Entry 4GWM (X-ray diffraction, 1.85 A resolution); this record covers chains A and B.

[Chain A (and B)]
Protein: Meprin A subunit beta
Source organism: Homo sapiens
Notes: EC 3.4.24.63; fragment: Promeprin beta ectomoiety; chain B of this document is another copy of the same molecule, construct and numbering; everything in this record applies to it too
UniProtKB: Q16820 (MEP1B_HUMAN); numbering as in UniProt (aligned over 23-614)
Chain sequence (592 residues; row label = number of the first residue in the row):
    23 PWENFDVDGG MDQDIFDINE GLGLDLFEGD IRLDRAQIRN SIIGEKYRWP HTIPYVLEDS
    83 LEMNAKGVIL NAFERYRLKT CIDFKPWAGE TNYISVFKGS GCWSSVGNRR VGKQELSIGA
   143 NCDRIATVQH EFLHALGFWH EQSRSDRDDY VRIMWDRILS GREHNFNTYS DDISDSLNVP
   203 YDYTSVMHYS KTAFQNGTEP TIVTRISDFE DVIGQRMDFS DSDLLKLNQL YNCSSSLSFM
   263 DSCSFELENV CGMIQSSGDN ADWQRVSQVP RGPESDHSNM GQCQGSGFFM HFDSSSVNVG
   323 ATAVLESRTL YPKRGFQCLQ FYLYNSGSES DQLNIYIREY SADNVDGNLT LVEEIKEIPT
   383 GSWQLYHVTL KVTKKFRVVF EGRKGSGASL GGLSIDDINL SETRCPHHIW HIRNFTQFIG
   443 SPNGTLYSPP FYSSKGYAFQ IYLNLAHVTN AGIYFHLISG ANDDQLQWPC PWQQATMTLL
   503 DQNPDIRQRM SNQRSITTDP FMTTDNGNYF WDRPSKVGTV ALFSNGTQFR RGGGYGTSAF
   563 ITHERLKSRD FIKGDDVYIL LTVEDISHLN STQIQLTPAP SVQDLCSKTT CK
Not modelled in the structure: 23-24, 194-199, 302-307, 598-614 (chain B: 191-198, 278-281, 302-306, 594-614)
Construct notes: engineered mutation P23 (Thr in Q16820), W24 (Pro in Q16820)
UniProt features mapped onto this chain:
  - region: Q595 to L607 (Required for proteolytic processing)
  - active site: E153
  - binding site (Zn(2+)): H152, H156, H162
  - site: R238 (Mediates preference for acidic residues at subsite P1')
  - glycosylation: N218 (N-linked (GlcNAc...) asparagine), N254 (N-linked (GlcNAc...) asparagine), N370 (N-linked (GlcNAc...) asparagine), N421 (N-linked (GlcNAc...) asparagine), N436 (N-linked (GlcNAc...) asparagine), N445 (N-linked (GlcNAc...) asparagine), N547 (N-linked (GlcNAc...) asparagine), N592 (N-linked (GlcNAc...) asparagine), S593 (O-linked (GalNAc...) serine), T594 (O-linked (GalNAc...) threonine), T599 (O-linked (GalNAc...) threonine), S603 (O-linked (GalNAc...) serine)
  - mutagenesis: E153 (E153A: Complete loss of activity), K248 (K248Y: Decreased activity toward gastrin), Q595 to L607 (Abolishes secretion)
Disulfides: C103-C255, C124-C144, C340-C427
Glycans and other covalent adducts: N-acetylglucosamine (NAG) linked to N218, N254, N436; glycan linked to N370, N445, N547
Metal / ion sites: Zn2+: D52, H152, H156, H162; Na+: S266, E268, D298, S300, F310, D418
What the authors report for this chain:
  - contacts within the chain: F27-Y557 (hydrophobic contact), F27-F532 (hydrophobic contact), F27-M524 (hydrophobic contact), D28-S560, V29-Y557, V29-R516, D30-R516, D30-R146 (salt bridge), D34-R146, F49-N62, R54-E137 (salt bridge), D56-R131 (salt bridge), E50-N62, N62-S165, N62-W161, E163-K248 (salt bridge), E42-R184, N62-Y191, D36-R238 (salt bridge), C265-C273, C340-C427
  - Zn2+ coordination: D52, H152, H162
  - conformationally variable residues (order/disorder transition): D194 to S198, M302 to Q306
  - Na+ coordination: S266, E268, D298, S300, F310, D418
  - post-translational modification sites: N218, N254, N370, N436, N445, N547, N592
  - specificity-determining residues: R146, R184, R238, R516 (proposed by the authors, not directly observed)

[Chain A / chain B interface]
Residue-residue contacts (37; chain A residue first):
  D168(A) - R399(B)
  D171(A) - I276(B)
  D171(A) - R399(B)  salt bridge
  Y172(A) - G274(B)  hydrogen bond (side chain-backbone)
  Y172(A) - I276(B)
  Y172(A) - R330(B)
  N200(A) - R330(B)  hydrogen bond (backbone-side chain)
  N200(A) - Y333(B)
  P202(A) - C273(B)
  P202(A) - G274(B)
  P202(A) - R330(B)
  I228(A) - E270(B)
  I228(A) - N271(B)
  D230(A) - E270(B)
  F231(A) - E270(B)
  F231(A) - N271(B)
  Q251(A) - S256(B)  hydrogen bond (side chain-backbone)
  N254(A) - N254(B)
  S256(A) - L199(B)
  S256(A) - Q251(B)
  S257(A) - L199(B)
  E270(A) - D230(B)
  E270(A) - F231(B)
  N271(A) - P202(B)
  N271(A) - Y203(B)
  N271(A) - F231(B)
  C273(A) - P202(B)
  G274(A) - Y172(B)  hydrogen bond (backbone-side chain)
  G274(A) - P202(B)
  I276(A) - D171(B)
  I276(A) - Y172(B)  hydrophobic
  R330(A) - Y172(B)
  R330(A) - N200(B)  hydrogen bond
  T331(A) - N200(B)  hydrogen bond (backbone-side chain)
  L332(A) - N200(B)
  Y333(A) - N200(B)
  R399(A) - D171(B)  salt bridge
Other interface residues (no listed pair), chain A (24 interface residues in all): Y203, Y205
Other interface residues (no listed pair), chain B (21 interface residues in all): Y205, V272

[Summary]
24 residues of chain A and 21 residues of chain B are in contact; the contacts include 6 hydrogen bonds and 2
salt bridges. Polar contacts include D171(A)-R399(B), Y172(A)-G274(B) and N200(A)-R330(B). From the paper: Na+
coordination by S266(A), E268(A) and D298(A) among others; Zn2+ coordination by D52(A), H152(A) and H162(A).
Chain A and chain B are both Meprin A subunit beta (Homo sapiens); the structure, Crystal structure of human
promeprin beta, was determined by X-ray diffraction, deposited together with 4GWN.
